PDB entry 1HR0 | X-ray diffraction, 3.20 A resolution | chains A and N of the 23 polymer chains in the assembly

Chain A:
Molecule: 16S ribosomal RNA
Source organism: Thermus thermophilus
Sequence (1522 nucleotides; each row starts with the number of its first residue; note: 42 numbers in that range are skipped by the numbering (no residue carries them; nothing is unmodelled there); a row labelled like 190A-190L holds insertion residues (190A, then the next letters in order); numbering starts at 0):
     0 UUUGUUGGAG AGUUUGAUCC UGGCUCAGGG UGAACGCUGG CGGCGUGCCU AAGACAUGCA
    60 AGUCGUGCGG G
    73 CCGCGGGGUU UU
    88 ACUCCG
    95 UGGUC
   101 AGCGGCGGAC GGGUGAGUAA CGCGUGGGU
  129A G
   130 ACCUACCCGG AAGAGGGGGA CAACCCGGGG AAACUCGGGC UAAUCCCCCA UGUGGACCCG
   190 C
190A-190L CCCUUGGGGUGU
   191 GUCCAAAGGG CUUU
   216 GCCCGCUUCC GGAUGGGCCC GCGUCCCAUC AGCUAGUUGG UGGGGUAAUG GCCCACCAAG
   276 GCGACGACGG GUAGCCGGUC UGAGAGGAUG GCCGGCCACA GGGGCACUGA GACACGGGCC
   336 CCACUCCUAC GGGAGGCAGC AGUUAGGAAU CUUCCGCAAU GGGCGCAAGC CUGACGGAGC
   396 GACGCCGCUU GGAGGAAGAA GCCCUUCGGG GUGUAAACUC CUGAA
   442 CCCGGGACGA AACCCCCGAC GA
   474 GGGGACUGAC GGUACCGGG
   494 GUAAUAGCGC CGGCCAACUC CGUGCCAGCA GCCGCGGUAA UACGGAGGGC GCGAGCGUUA
   554 CCCGGAUUCA CUGGGCGUAA AGGGCGUGUA GGCGGCCUGG GGCGUCCCAU GUGAAAGACC
   614 ACGGCUCAAC CGUGGGGGAG CGUGGGAUAC GCUCAGGCUA GACGGUGGGA GAGGGUGGUG
   674 GAAUUCCCGG AGUAGCGGUG AAAUGCGCAG AUACCGGGAG GAACGCCGAU GGCGAAGGCA
   734 GCCACCUGGU CCACCCGUGA CGCUGAGGCG CGAAAGCGUG GGGAGCAAAC CGGAUUAGAU
   794 ACCCGGGUAG UCCACGCCCU AAACGAUGCG CGCUAGGUCU CUGGGUCU
   848 CCUGGGGGCC GAAGCUAACG CGUUAAGCGC GCCGCCUGGG GAGUACGGCC GCAAGGCUGA
   908 AACUCAAAGG AAUUGACGGG GGCCCGCACA AGCGGUGGAG CAUGUGGUUU AAUUCGAAGC
   968 AACGCGAAGA ACCUUACCAG GCCUUGACAU GCUAGG
 1003A G
  1004 AACCCGGGUG AAAGCCUGGG GUGCCCC
1030A-1030D GCGA
  1031 GGGGAGCCCU AGCACAGGUG CUGCAUGGCC GUCGUCAGCU CGUGCCGUGA GGUGUUGGGU
  1091 UAAGUCCCGC AACGAGCGCA ACCCCCGCCG UUAGUUGCCA GCGGUUCGGC CGGGCACUCU
  1151 AACGGGACUG CCCGCGAAA
  1171 GCGGGAGGAA GGAGGGGACG ACGUCUGGUC AGCAUGGCCC UUACGGCCUG GGCGACACAC
  1231 GUGCUACAAU GCCCACUACA AAGCGAUGCC ACCCGGCAAC GGGGAGCUAA UCGCAAAAAG
  1291 GUGGGCCCAG UUCGGAUUGG GGUCUGCAAC CCGACCCCAU GAAGCCGGAA UCGCUAGUAA
  1351 UCGCGGAUCA G
 1361A C
  1362 CAUGCCGCGG UGAAUACGUU CCCGGGCCUU GUACACACCG CCCGUCACGC CAUGGGAGCG
  1422 GGCUCUACCC GAAGUCGCCG GG
  1446 AGCCUACGGG
  1459 CAGGCGCCGA GGGUAGGGCC CGUGACUGGG GCGAAGUCGU AACAAGGUAG CUGUACCGGA
  1519 AGGUGCGGCU GGAUCACCUC CUUUCU
Unresolved in the structure: 0-4, 1535-1544
Metal / ion sites: Mg2+ site 1: G11, U12; Mg2+ site 2 near G21 (its only coordinating residue here); Mg2+ site 3: A116, G117, G289; Mg2+ site 4: U182, G183; Mg2+ site 5 near A195 (its only coordinating residue here); Mg2+ site 6: G299, G558; Mg2+ site 7 near G324 (its only coordinating residue here); Mg2+ site 8 near C352 (its only coordinating residue here); Mg2+ site 9: C372, U375, G376, U387; Mg2+ site 10 near A509 (its only coordinating residue here); Mg2+ site 11: U516, A533; Mg2+ site 12: A520 (shared with 1 residue of chain W); 38 more Mg2+ sites not listed

Chain N:
Molecule: 30S ribosomal protein S14
Source organism: Thermus thermophilus
Reference sequence: P24320 (RS14_THETH); residues 1-61 here = UniProt positions 1-61
Chain sequence (61 residues; row label = number of the first residue in the row):
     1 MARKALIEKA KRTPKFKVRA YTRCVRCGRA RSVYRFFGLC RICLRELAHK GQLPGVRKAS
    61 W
Unresolved in the structure: 1
Metal / ion sites: Zn2+: Cys24, Cys27, Cys40, Cys43
Curated features (UniProtKB/Swiss-Prot):
  - binding site (Zn(2+)): Cys24, Cys27, Cys40, Cys43

How chain A and chain N interact:
Pairs across the interface (74; chain A residue first):
  G973(A) - Arg29(N)  hydrogen bond to the sugar
  G973(A) - Arg41(N)  hydrogen bond to the phosphate
  A974(A) - Arg29(N)  salt bridge to the phosphate
  A974(A) - Arg31(N)  salt bridge to the phosphate
  A974(A) - Ser32(N)  phosphate contact
  A974(A) - Arg41(N)  salt bridge to the phosphate
  A975(A) - Arg31(N)  phosphate contact
  A975(A) - Ser32(N)  hydrogen bond to the sugar
  A975(A) - Tyr34(N)  hydrogen bond to the base
  G976(A) - Arg31(N)  phosphate contact
  G976(A) - Ser32(N)  phosphate contact
  A977(A) - Arg31(N)  salt bridge to the phosphate
  C979(A) - Val18(N)  hydrogen bond to the base
  C979(A) - Arg19(N)  hydrogen bond to the base
  C980(A) - Val18(N)  base contact
  C980(A) - Arg19(N)  hydrogen bond to the sugar
  C980(A) - Ala20(N)  base contact
  C980(A) - Tyr21(N)  sugar contact
  U981(A) - Leu6(N)  phosphate contact
  U981(A) - Glu8(N)  phosphate contact
  U981(A) - Tyr21(N)  sugar contact
  U982(A) - Leu6(N)  sugar contact
  U982(A) - Arg23(N)  salt bridge to the phosphate
  A983(A) - Arg3(N)  salt bridge to the phosphate
  A983(A) - Leu6(N)  phosphate contact
  A994(A) - Lys4(N)  base contact
  A994(A) - Ala5(N)  base contact
  C995(A) - Lys4(N)  hydrogen bond to the base
  A1015(A) - Lys15(N)  hydrogen bond to the phosphate
  A1016(A) - Lys15(N)  salt bridge to the phosphate
  G1047(A) - Lys4(N)  salt bridge to the phosphate
  G1048(A) - Arg3(N)  phosphate contact
  G1048(A) - Lys4(N)  hydrogen bond to the phosphate
  U1049(A) - Ala2(N)  base contact
  U1049(A) - Arg3(N)  phosphate contact
  C1059(A) - Arg45(N)  hydrogen bond to the phosphate
  C1060(A) - Arg45(N)  salt bridge to the phosphate
  C1113(A) - Arg57(N)  hydrogen bond to the sugar
  C1114(A) - Ser60(N)  hydrogen bond to the sugar
  C1115(A) - Trp61(N)  sugar contact
  G1186(A) - Trp61(N)  hydrogen bond to the base
  G1187(A) - Ser60(N)  hydrogen bond to the base
  G1187(A) - Trp61(N)  sugar contact
  A1188(A) - Lys58(N)  hydrogen bond to the sugar
  A1188(A) - Ser60(N)  sugar contact
  C1189(A) - Lys58(N)  salt bridge to the phosphate
  G1202(A) - Cys27(N)  hydrogen bond to the sugar
  G1202(A) - Arg29(N)  hydrogen bond to the sugar
  G1202(A) - Ile42(N)  base contact
  G1202(A) - Cys43(N)  hydrogen bond to the base
  G1202(A) - Glu46(N)  hydrogen bond to the base
  C1203(A) - Ala2(N)  phosphate contact
  C1203(A) - Cys27(N)  sugar contact
  G1216(A) - Arg3(N)  salt bridge to the phosphate
  G1216(A) - Ala5(N)  sugar contact
  C1217(A) - Ala5(N)  phosphate contact
  C1217(A) - Glu8(N)  phosphate contact
  U1219(A) - Lys15(N)  salt bridge to the phosphate
  U1219(A) - Arg19(N)  salt bridge to the phosphate
  G1316(A) - Val18(N)  phosphate contact
  C1317(A) - Phe16(N)  stacking on the base
  C1317(A) - Lys17(N)  phosphate contact
  C1317(A) - Val18(N)  base contact
  C1317(A) - Arg19(N)  base contact
  A1357(A) - Tyr34(N)  sugar contact
  U1358(A) - Val33(N)  sugar contact
  U1358(A) - Tyr34(N)  phosphate contact
  U1358(A) - Arg35(N)  hydrogen bond to the phosphate
  C1359(A) - Thr22(N)  hydrogen bond to the phosphate
  C1359(A) - Val33(N)  phosphate contact
  C1359(A) - Arg35(N)  base contact
  A1360(A) - Arg35(N)  salt bridge to the phosphate
  G1368(A) - Trp61(N)  phosphate contact
  C1369(A) - Trp61(N)  hydrogen bond to the phosphate
Interface residues without a listed pair, chain A (43 interface residues in all): A996, A1046, C1218, A1318
Interface residues without a listed pair, chain N (34 interface residues in all): Lys11, Ala30, Phe36

In short:
43 residues of chain A and 34 residues of chain N are in contact; the contacts include 23 hydrogen bonds, 14
salt bridges and 1 aromatic stacking contact. Polar contacts include A975(A)-Tyr34(N), C979(A)-Val18(N) and
C979(A)-Arg19(N). Curated annotation (UniProt) lists 4 Zn2+-binding residues on chain N.
Chain A is 16S ribosomal RNA and chain N is 30S ribosomal protein S14, both from Thermus thermophilus; the
structure, Crystal structure of initiation factor IF1 bound to the 30S ribosomal subunit, was determined by
X-ray diffraction.
